Entry 5ZFT (X-ray diffraction, 1.93 A resolution); this record covers chain A.

# Chain A
Name: Beta-lactamase
Organism: Bacillus licheniformis
Notes: EC 3.5.2.6
UniProt: P00808 (BLAC_BACLI); the author numbering skips numbers that UniProt does not, so the offset changes along the chain: 26-57 = UniProt 43-74; 59-83 = UniProt 75-99; 86-238 = UniProt 100-252; 240-252 = UniProt 253-265; 1 more segments
Sequence (268 residues; numbered 23 to 295; 5 numbers in that range are skipped by the numbering (no residue carries them; nothing is unmodelled there); the number before each row is that of its first residue):
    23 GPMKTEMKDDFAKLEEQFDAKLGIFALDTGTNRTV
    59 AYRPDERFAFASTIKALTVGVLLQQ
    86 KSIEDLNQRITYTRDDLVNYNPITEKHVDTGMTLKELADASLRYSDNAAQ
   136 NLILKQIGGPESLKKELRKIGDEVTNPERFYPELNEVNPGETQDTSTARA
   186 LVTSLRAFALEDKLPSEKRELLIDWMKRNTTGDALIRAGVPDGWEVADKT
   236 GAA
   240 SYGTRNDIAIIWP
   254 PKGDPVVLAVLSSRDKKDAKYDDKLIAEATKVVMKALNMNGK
Disordered / not traced: 23-30, 294-295
Sequence notes: expression tag (23-25); engineered mutation Tyr166 (Glu180 in P00808)
Ligand contacts: DEGRADED CEPHALORIDINE, open form (CED; 5-methyl-2-[2-oxo-1-(2-thiophen-2-yl-acetylamino)-ethyl]-3,6-dihydro-2H-[1,3]thiazine-4-carboxylic acid): Ala69, Ser70, Lys73, Tyr105, Ser130, Asn132, Tyr166, Asn170, Thr216, Lys234, Thr235, Gly236, Ala237, Ala238, Arg244, Tyr274
Swiss-Prot annotation at these positions:
  - active site: Ser70 (Acyl-ester intermediate), Glu168 (Proton acceptor)
  - binding site (substrate): Lys234 to Gly236
From the paper describing this entry:
  - binding site for DEGRADED CEPHALORIDINE, open form: Ser70, Ala237
  - catalytic residues: Lys73 (citing earlier work)
  - catalytic residues: Tyr166 (from molecular simulation)
  - catalytic residues: Ala237
  - mutagenesis - E166Y (1,000 fold): decreased catalytic activity on penicillin G
  - mutagenesis - E166Y (20 fold): decreased catalytic activity on cephaloridine

# Summary
Bound to chain A: DEGRADED CEPHALORIDINE, open form. UniProt lists active-site residues Ser70 and Glu168 and 3
substrate-binding residues. The paper reports catalytic residues Lys73, Tyr166 and Ala237; E166Y reduces
catalytic activity on penicillin G.
Chain A is Beta-lactamase (Bacillus licheniformis); the structure, Crystal structure of beta-lactamase PenP
mutant-E166Y in complex with cephaloridine as "pre-deacylation" intermediate, was determined by X-ray
diffraction together with 5ZFL and 5ZG6 from the same study.
